Entry 2C7D (electron microscopy, 8.70 A resolution (very low resolution: no residue pairs are listed; an interface is given only as per-side residue counts)); this record covers chains E and F of the 21 polymer chains in the assembly.

Chain E (and F):
Molecule: 60 kDa chaperonin
Organism: Escherichia coli
Notes: chain F of this document is another copy of the same molecule, construct and numbering; everything in this record applies to it too
UniProtKB: P0A6F5 (CH60_ECOLI); residues 2-548 here correspond to UniProt positions 1-547 (UniProt number = residue number - 1)
Chain sequence (547 residues; each row starts with the number of its first residue):
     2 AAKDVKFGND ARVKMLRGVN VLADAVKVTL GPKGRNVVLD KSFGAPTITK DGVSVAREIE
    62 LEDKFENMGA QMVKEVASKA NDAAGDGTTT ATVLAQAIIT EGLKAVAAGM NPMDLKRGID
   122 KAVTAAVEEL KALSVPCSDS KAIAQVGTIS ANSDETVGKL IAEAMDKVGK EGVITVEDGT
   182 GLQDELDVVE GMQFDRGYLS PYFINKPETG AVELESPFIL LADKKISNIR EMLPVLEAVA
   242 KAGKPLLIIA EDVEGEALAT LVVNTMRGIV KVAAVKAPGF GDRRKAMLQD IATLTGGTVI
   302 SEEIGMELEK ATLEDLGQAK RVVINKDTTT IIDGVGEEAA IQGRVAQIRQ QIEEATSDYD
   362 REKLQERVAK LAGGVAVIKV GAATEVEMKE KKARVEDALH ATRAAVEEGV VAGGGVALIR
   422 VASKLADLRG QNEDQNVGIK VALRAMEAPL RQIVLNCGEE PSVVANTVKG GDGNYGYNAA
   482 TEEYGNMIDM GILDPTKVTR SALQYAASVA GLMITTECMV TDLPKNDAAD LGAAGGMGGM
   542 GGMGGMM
Not modelled in the structure: 527-548

How chain E and chain F interact:
At this resolution (9 A) residue pairs are not listed: 43 residues of chain E and 36 of chain F lie at the interface.

In short:
43 residues of chain E and 36 residues of chain F are in contact.
Chain E and chain F are both 60 kDa chaperonin (Escherichia coli); the structure, Fitted coordinates for
GroEL-ADP7-GroES Cryo-EM complex (EMD-1181), was determined by electron microscopy (same publication as 2C7C).
